Entry 1VJD (X-ray diffraction, 1.90 A resolution); this record covers chain A.

Chain A:
Name: phosphoglycerate kinase
Organism: Sus scrofa
Notes: EC 2.7.2.3
Reference sequence: Q7SIB7 (PGK1_PIG); numbering as in UniProt (aligned over 1-416)
Chain sequence (416 residues; numbered 1 to 416; the number before each row is that of its first residue):
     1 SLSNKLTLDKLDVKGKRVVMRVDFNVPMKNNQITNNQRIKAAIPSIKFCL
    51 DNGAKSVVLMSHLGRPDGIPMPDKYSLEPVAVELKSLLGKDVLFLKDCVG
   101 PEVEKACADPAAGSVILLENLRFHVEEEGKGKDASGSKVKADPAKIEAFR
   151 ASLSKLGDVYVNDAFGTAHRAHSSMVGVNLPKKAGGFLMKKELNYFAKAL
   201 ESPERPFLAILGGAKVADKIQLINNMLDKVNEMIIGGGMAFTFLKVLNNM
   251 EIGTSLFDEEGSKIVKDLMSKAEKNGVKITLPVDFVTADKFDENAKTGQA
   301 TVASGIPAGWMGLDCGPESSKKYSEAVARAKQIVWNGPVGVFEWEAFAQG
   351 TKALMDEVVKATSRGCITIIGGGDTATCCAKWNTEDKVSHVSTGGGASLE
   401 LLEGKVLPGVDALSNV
Swiss-Prot annotation at these positions:
  - binding site (ADP): Gly238
  - binding site (CDP): Gly238
  - modified residue: Lys191 (N6-succinyllysine)
Residues lining bound ligands: ATP (adenosine-5'-triphosphate): Gly212, Gly213, Ala214, Lys215, Lys219, Gly237, Gly238, Phe241, Leu256, Phe291, Gly312, Leu313, Asn336, Gly337, Pro338, Val339, Gly340, Val341, Phe342, Glu343, Gly372, Gly373, Asp374, Thr375

Summary:
Chain A binds ATP. UniProt lists ADP-binding residue Gly238 and CDP-binding residue Gly238.
Chain A is phosphoglycerate kinase (Sus scrofa); the structure, Structure of pig muscle PGK complexed with
ATP, was determined by X-ray diffraction together with 1VJC from the same study.
